Entry 9E7N (X-ray diffraction, 2.49 A resolution); this record covers chains B and D.

Chain B:
Protein: Gametocyte surface protein P230
From: Plasmodium falciparum 3D7
UniProt: P68874 (P230_PLAF7); residue numbers follow UniProt; this construct covers 2827-3111
Sequence (288 residues; numbered 2824 to 3111; the number before each row is that of its first residue):
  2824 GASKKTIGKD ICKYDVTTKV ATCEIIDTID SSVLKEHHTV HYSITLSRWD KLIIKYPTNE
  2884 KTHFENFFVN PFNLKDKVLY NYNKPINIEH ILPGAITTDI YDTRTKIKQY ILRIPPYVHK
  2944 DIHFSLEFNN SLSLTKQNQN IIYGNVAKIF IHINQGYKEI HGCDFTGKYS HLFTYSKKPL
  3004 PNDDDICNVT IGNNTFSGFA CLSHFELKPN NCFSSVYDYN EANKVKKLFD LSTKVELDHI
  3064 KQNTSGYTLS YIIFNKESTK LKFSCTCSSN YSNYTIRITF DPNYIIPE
Disordered / not traced: 2824-2833, 3110-3111
Construct notes: expression tag (2824-2826)
Disulfide bonds: C2835-C2846, C2986-C3010, C3024-C3090, C3035-C3088
Covalent attachments: N-acetylglucosamine (NAG) linked to N2952, N3011, N3096
Swiss-Prot annotation at these positions:
  - glycosylation (N-linked (GlcNAc...) asparagine): N2952, N3011, N3016, N3066, N3093, N3096

Chain D:
Protein: Nanobody W2809
From: Vicugna pacos
Notes: antibody fragment or engineered binder
Sequence (130 residues; row label = number of the first residue in the row):
     1 QVQLQESGGG LVQAGGSLRL SCAASEHTFR DYAMGWFRQA PGKEREFVAA ISWSGSIKYY
    61 ADSVKGRFTI SRDNAKRTQY LQMSSLKPED TAVYYCAARW PGGGMWYEPP YDYWGQGTQV
   121 TVSSHHHHHH
Disordered / not traced: 124-130
Disulfide bonds: C22-C96

Interface between chain B and chain D:
Pairs across the interface - 34 pairs, chain B then chain D:
  Y2940(B) with W53(D); S54(D)
  H2942(B) with R30(D); D31(D), salt bridge; W53(D)
  K2943(B) with D31(D), salt bridge
  Q2978(B) with R30(D), hydrogen bond
  Y2980(B) with S54(D), hydrogen bond (backbone-side chain); S56(D), hydrogen bond (backbone-side chain)
  K2981(B) with S54(D); S56(D); I57(D)
  E2982(B) with S52(D), hydrogen bond; W53(D), hydrogen bond; S54(D), hydrogen bond; I57(D)
  H2984(B) with I57(D)
  S2993(B) with W53(D); P101(D)
  H2994(B) with D31(D), hydrogen bond (side chain-backbone); W53(D), hydrogen bond (backbone-side chain); W100(D); P101(D)
  T2997(B) with I57(D); G104(D); M105(D); W106(D), hydrogen bond (backbone-backbone)
  Y2998(B) with G104(D); M105(D)
  S2999(B) with G102(D); G103(D), hydrogen bond (backbone-backbone); G104(D), hydrogen bond (backbone-backbone)
  K3000(B) with G103(D); G104(D)
Interface residues without a listed pair, chain B (15 interface residues in all): F2996

Overview:
15 residues of chain B face 14 of chain D across their interface; the contacts include 11 hydrogen bonds and 2
salt bridges. Polar pairs include H2942(B)-D31(D), K2943(B)-D31(D) and Q2978(B)-R30(D). Covalently linked
N-acetylglucosamine: at N2952(B), N3011(B) and N3096(B).
Here chain B is Gametocyte surface protein P230 (Plasmodium falciparum 3D7) and chain D is Nanobody W2809
(Vicugna pacos). Entry 9E7N (Pfs230 D13D14 in complex with nanobody W2809) was determined by X-ray diffraction
(same publication as 9E7O, 9E7P, 9MVT and 9MVV).
